1NB5 - chains A and I of the 3 polymer chains in the assembly; structure by X-ray diffraction, 2.40 A resolution.

[Chain A]
Protein: Cathepsin H
From: Sus scrofa
Notes: EC 3.4.22.16
UniProt: O46427 (CATH_PIG); aligned to UniProt positions 116-334 over residues 1-212 (the alignment contains insertions or deletions, so no single offset holds)
Chain sequence (220 residues; row label = number of the first residue in the row; note: 7 numbers in that range are skipped by the numbering (no residue carries them; nothing is unmodelled there); a row labelled like 58A-58B holds insertion residues (58A, then the next letters in order)):
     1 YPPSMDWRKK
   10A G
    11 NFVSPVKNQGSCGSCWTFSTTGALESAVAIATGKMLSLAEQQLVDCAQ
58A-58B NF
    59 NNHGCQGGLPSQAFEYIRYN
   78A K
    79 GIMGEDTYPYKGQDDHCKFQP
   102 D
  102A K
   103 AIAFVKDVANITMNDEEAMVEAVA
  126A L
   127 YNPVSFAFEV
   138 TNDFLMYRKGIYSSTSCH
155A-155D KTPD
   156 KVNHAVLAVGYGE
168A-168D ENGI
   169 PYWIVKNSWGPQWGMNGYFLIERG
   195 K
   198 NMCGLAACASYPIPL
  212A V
Cystine bridges: Cys-22/Cys-63, Cys-56/Cys-95, Cys-154/Cys-200
Covalent attachments: glycan linked to Asn-112
Curated features (UniProtKB/Swiss-Prot):
  - active site: Cys-25, His-159, Asn-175
  - glycosylation: Asn-112 (N-linked (GlcNAc...) asparagine)

[Chain I]
Protein: Stefin A
From: Homo sapiens
UniProt: P01040 (CYTA_HUMAN); the construct lacks a stretch of the UniProt sequence and is renumbered around it, so the offset changes along the chain: 6-40 = UniProt 1-35; 43-68 = UniProt 36-61; 92-102 = UniProt 62-72; 103-105 = UniProt 74-76; 2 more segments
Chain sequence (98 residues; numbered 6 to 125 plus 3 insertion-coded residues; 25 numbers in that range are skipped by the numbering (no residue carries them; nothing is unmodelled there); the number before each row is that of its first residue):
     6 MIPGGLSEAKPATPEIQEIVDKVKPQLEEKTNETY
    43 GKLEAVQYKTQVVAGTNYYIKVRAGD
    92 NKYMHLKVFKS
  102A L
   103 PGQ
  105A N
   106 EDLVLTGYQV
  115A D
   116 KNKDDELTGF
Curated features (UniProtKB/Swiss-Prot):
  - motif: Gln-53 to Gly-57 (Secondary area of contact)
  - site: Gly-9 (Reactive site)
  - modified residue: Met-6 (N-acetylmethionine)

[Interface between chain A and chain I]
Pairs across the interface (42; chain A residue first):
  Asn-18(A) / Ala-56(I)
  Gln-19(A) / Val-55(I)
  Gly-20(A) / Val-55(I)
  Gly-20(A) / Ala-56(I)  hydrogen bond (backbone-backbone)
  Ser-21(A) / Gln-53(I)
  Ser-21(A) / Val-55(I)
  Ser-21(A) / Asn-59(I)  hydrogen bond (backbone-side chain)
  Ser-21(A) / Phe-100(I)
  Cys-22(A) / Val-55(I)
  Gly-23(A) / Val-55(I)
  Cys-25(A) / Pro-8(I)  hydrogen bond (side chain-backbone)
  Asn-59(A) / Ile-7(I)
  His-61(A) / Ile-7(I)
  Cys-63(A) / Gln-53(I)  hydrogen bond (backbone-side chain)
  Gln-64(A) / Gly-9(I)
  Gln-64(A) / Gly-10(I)  hydrogen bond (backbone-backbone)
  Gln-64(A) / Gln-53(I)
  Gly-65(A) / Ile-7(I)
  Gly-65(A) / Gly-9(I)  hydrogen bond (backbone-backbone)
  Gly-65(A) / Gly-10(I)
  Gly-66(A) / Ile-7(I)
  Gly-66(A) / Pro-8(I)
  Leu-67(A) / Pro-8(I)  hydrophobic
  Ala-133(A) / Pro-8(I)  hydrophobic
  Val-136(A) / Val-54(I)  hydrophobic
  Leu-142(A) / Thr-58(I)
  Leu-142(A) / Leu-102A(I)  hydrophobic
  Leu-142(A) / Pro-103(I)
  Asp-155D(A) / Met-6(I)
  Lys-156(A) / Met-6(I)
  Val-157(A) / Met-6(I)
  Val-157(A) / Ile-7(I)
  Asn-158(A) / Met-6(I)
  Asn-158(A) / Pro-8(I)
  Asn-158(A) / Gly-9(I)
  Asn-158(A) / Val-54(I)
  Trp-177(A) / Val-54(I)  hydrophobic
  Trp-177(A) / Val-55(I)  hydrogen bond (side chain-backbone)
  Trp-177(A) / Ala-56(I)
  Trp-177(A) / Leu-102A(I)  hydrophobic
  Trp-181(A) / Leu-102A(I)
  Trp-181(A) / Gln-105(I)
Interface residues without a listed pair, chain A (29 interface residues in all): Trp-26, Asn-139, Met-143, Pro-155C, His-159, Ala-160
Interface residues without a listed pair, chain I (19 interface residues in all): Tyr-60, Lys-101, Gly-124, Phe-125

[In short]
29 residues of chain A face 19 of chain I across their interface, with 7 hydrogen bonds. Among the polar pairs
are Ser-21(A)/Asn-59(I), Cys-25(A)/Pro-8(I) and Cys-63(A)/Gln-53(I). Curated annotation (UniProt) lists 3
active-site residues on chain A.
Here chain A is Cathepsin H (Sus scrofa) and chain I is Stefin A (Homo sapiens). Entry 1NB5 (Crystal structure
of stefin A in complex with cathepsin H) was determined by X-ray diffraction, deposited together with 1NB3.
